6U2J - chains E and F of the 16 polymer chains in the assembly; structure by electron microscopy, 2.37 A resolution.

Chain E (and F):
Protein: Macrophage-expressed gene 1 protein
Organism: Homo sapiens
Notes: chain F of this document is another copy of the same molecule, construct and numbering; everything in this record applies to it too
Reference sequence: Q2M385 (MPEG1_HUMAN); residues 1-636 here correspond to UniProt positions 18-653 (UniProt number = residue number + 17)
Sequence (642 residues; each row starts with the number of its first residue):
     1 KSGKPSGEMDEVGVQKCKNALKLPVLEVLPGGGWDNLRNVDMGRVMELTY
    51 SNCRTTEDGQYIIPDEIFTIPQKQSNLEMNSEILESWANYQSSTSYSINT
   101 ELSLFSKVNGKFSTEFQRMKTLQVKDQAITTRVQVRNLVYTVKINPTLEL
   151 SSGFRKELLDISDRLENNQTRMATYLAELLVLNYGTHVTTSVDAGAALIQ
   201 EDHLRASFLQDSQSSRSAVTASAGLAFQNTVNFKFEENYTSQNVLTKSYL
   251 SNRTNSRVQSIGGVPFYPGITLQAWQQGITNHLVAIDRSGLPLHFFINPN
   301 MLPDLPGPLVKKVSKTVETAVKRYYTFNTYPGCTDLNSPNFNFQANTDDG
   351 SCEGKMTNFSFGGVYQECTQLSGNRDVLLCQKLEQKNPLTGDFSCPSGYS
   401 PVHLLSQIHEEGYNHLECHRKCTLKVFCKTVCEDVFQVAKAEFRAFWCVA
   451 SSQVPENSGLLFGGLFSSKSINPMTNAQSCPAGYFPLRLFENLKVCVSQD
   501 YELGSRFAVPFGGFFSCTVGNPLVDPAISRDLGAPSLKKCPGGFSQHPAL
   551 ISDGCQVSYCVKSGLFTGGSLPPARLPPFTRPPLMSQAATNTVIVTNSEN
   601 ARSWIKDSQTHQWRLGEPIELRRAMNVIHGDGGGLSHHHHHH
Not modelled in the structure: 1-10, 212-213, 395-402, 422-429, 449-459, 499-502, 525-535, 630-642
Sequence notes: engineered mutation K425 (Leu442 in Q2M385); expression tag (637-642)
Cystine bridges: C480-C496, C540-C560
Glycans and other covalent adducts: N-acetylglucosamine (NAG) linked to N168, N252

Interface between chain E and chain F:
Contacting residue pairs - 105 pairs, chain E then chain F:
  L21(E) - Q15(F)
  T55(E) - K18(F)  hydrogen bond
  E57(E) - V25(F)  hydrogen bond (backbone-backbone)
  E57(E) - L26(F)
  E57(E) - E27(F)
  E57(E) - L29(F)
  D58(E) - E27(F)
  G59(E) - K18(F)
  F68(E) - G43(F)
  I70(E) - D41(F)
  P71(E) - E27(F)
  P71(E) - V284(F)
  Q72(E) - G262(F)
  Q72(E) - V284(F)
  K73(E) - E27(F)  salt bridge
  K73(E) - S260(F)
  K73(E) - I261(F)
  K73(E) - G262(F)  hydrogen bond (backbone-backbone)
  K73(E) - N281(F)
  K73(E) - H282(F)  hydrogen bond
  K73(E) - V284(F)
  Q74(E) - Q259(F)  hydrogen bond
  Q74(E) - S260(F)
  S75(E) - V258(F)
  S75(E) - Q259(F)
  S75(E) - S260(F)  hydrogen bond (backbone-backbone)
  S75(E) - P265(F)
  S75(E) - F266(F)  hydrogen bond (side chain-backbone)
  N76(E) - R257(F)
  N76(E) - V258(F)
  N76(E) - Q259(F)  hydrogen bond
  L77(E) - R257(F)
  L77(E) - V258(F)  hydrogen bond (backbone-backbone)
  E78(E) - S256(F)
  M79(E) - T230(F)
  M79(E) - S256(F)  hydrogen bond (backbone-backbone)
  N80(E) - N255(F)
  N80(E) - S256(F)  hydrogen bond (side chain-backbone)
  T100(E) - P573(F)
  L102(E) - R575(F)
  S103(E) - K469(F)
  L104(E) - S468(F)
  L104(E) - K469(F)
  L104(E) - Q478(F)  hydrogen bond (backbone-side chain)
  K107(E) - I471(F)
  K107(E) - N476(F)
  N137(E) - P265(F)
  K143(E) - D41(F)  hydrogen bond (side chain-backbone)
  K143(E) - M42(F)
  P146(E) - E157(F)
  P146(E) - N183(F)
  P146(E) - Y184(F)
  T147(E) - K156(F)
  N168(E) - L416(F)
  S214(E) - R205(F)
  S217(E) - R253(F)  hydrogen bond (side chain-backbone)
  S217(E) - T254(F)
  L225(E) - F235(F)  hydrophobic
  Q228(E) - F235(F)
  N229(E) - F235(F)
  N232(E) - F235(F)
  F233(E) - F235(F)  hydrophobic
  F233(E) - E236(F)
  L272(E) - Y267(F)  hydrophobic
  L272(E) - P268(F)
  Q273(E) - Y267(F)  hydrogen bond
  Q276(E) - P265(F)
  Q276(E) - F266(F)  hydrogen bond (side chain-backbone)
  Q276(E) - Y267(F)
  F295(E) - L179(F)  hydrophobic
  K311(E) - P583(F)
  K312(E) - N414(F)
  T347(E) - A477(F)
  D348(E) - T475(F)
  D348(E) - A477(F)
  D348(E) - S479(F)
  D349(E) - C480(F)
  G350(E) - A482(F)
  K539(E) - P481(F)  hydrogen bond (side chain-backbone)
  K539(E) - A482(F)
  K539(E) - G483(F)
  N591(E) - T430(F)
  N591(E) - V431(F)
  N591(E) - C432(F)  hydrogen bond (backbone-backbone)
  T592(E) - C432(F)
  V593(E) - C432(F)  hydrogen bond (backbone-backbone)
  I594(E) - E433(F)
  I594(E) - D434(F)
  V595(E) - D434(F)
  V595(E) - F436(F)  hydrophobic
  T596(E) - E433(F)
  T596(E) - D434(F)
  T596(E) - V435(F)
  T596(E) - F436(F)  hydrogen bond (backbone-backbone)
  N597(E) - F436(F)
  S598(E) - F436(F)
  S598(E) - Q437(F)
  E599(E) - M585(F)
  E599(E) - S586(F)
  E599(E) - A588(F)
  N600(E) - M585(F)  hydrogen bond (side chain-backbone)
  N600(E) - Q587(F)  hydrogen bond (side chain-backbone)
  N600(E) - A588(F)
  V627(E) - V431(F)
  I628(E) - H419(F)  hydrogen bond (backbone-side chain)
Also at the interface, not in a pair above, chain E (63 interface residues in all): Y96, T240, L291, P308, T590, H629
Also at the interface, not in a pair above, chain F (76 interface residues in all): Y50, G153, Y175, L182, K234, S251, G263, C418, Y484, S570, P582

Overview:
63 residues of chain E and 76 residues of chain F are in contact, with 23 hydrogen bonds and 1 salt bridge.
Polar contacts include K73(E)-E27(F), T55(E)-K18(F) and K73(E)-H282(F). Covalently linked N-acetylglucosamine:
at N168(E) and N252(E).
Chain E and chain F are both Macrophage-expressed gene 1 protein (Homo sapiens); the structure, EM structure
of MPEG-1 (L425K, alpha conformation) soluble pre-pore complex, was determined by electron microscopy (same
publication as 6U23, 6U2K, 6U2L and 6U2W).
